8G7Y - chains A and C of the 3 polymer chains in the assembly; structure by electron microscopy, 3.92 A resolution.

[Chain A]
Name: Neuroligin-2
Source organism: Mus musculus
Reference sequence: Q62888 (NLGN2_RAT), isoform Q62888-2; the author numbering skips numbers that UniProt does not, so the offset changes along the chain: 14-151 = UniProt 14-151; 169-836 = UniProt 152-819
Sequence (870 residues; each row starts with the number of its first residue; note: 17 numbers in that range are skipped by the numbering (no residue carries them; nothing is unmodelled there); numbers below 1 keep their minus sign (Met-41 is residue -41)):
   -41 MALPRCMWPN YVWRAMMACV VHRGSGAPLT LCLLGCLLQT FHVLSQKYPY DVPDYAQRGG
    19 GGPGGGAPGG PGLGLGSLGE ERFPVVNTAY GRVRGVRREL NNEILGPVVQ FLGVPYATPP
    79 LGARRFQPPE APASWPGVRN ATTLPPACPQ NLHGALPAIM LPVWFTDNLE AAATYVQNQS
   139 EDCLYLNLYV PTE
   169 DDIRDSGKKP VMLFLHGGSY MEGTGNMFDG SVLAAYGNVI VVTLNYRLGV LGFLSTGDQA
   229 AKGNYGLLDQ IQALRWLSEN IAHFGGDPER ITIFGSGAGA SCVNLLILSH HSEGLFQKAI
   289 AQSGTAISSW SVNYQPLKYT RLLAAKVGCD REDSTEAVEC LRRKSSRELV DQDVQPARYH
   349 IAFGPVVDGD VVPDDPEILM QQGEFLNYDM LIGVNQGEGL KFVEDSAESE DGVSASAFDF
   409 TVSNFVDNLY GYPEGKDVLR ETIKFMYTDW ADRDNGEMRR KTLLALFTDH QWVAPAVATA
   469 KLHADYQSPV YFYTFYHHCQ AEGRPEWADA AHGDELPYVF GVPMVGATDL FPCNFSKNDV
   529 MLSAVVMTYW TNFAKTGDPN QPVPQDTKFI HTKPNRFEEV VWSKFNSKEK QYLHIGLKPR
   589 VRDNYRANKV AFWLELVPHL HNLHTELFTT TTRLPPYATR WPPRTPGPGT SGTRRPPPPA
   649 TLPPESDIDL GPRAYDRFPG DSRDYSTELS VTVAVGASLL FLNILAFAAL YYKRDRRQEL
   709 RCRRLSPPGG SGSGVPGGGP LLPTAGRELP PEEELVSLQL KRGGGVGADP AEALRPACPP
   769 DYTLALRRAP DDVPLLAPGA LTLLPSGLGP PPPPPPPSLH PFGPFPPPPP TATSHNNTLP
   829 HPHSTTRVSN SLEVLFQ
Disordered / not traced: -41 to 38, 169-175, 557-561, 611-845
Construct notes: initiating methionine (-41); expression tag (-40 to 13, 837-845); conflict Val210 (Ala193 in Q62888)
Disulfides: Cys106-Cys141, Cys317-Cys328
Glycans and other covalent adducts: N-acetylglucosamine (NAG) linked to Asn98, Asn522

[Chain C]
Name: Neurexin-1
Source organism: Mus musculus
Reference sequence: E0CZA5 (E0CZA5_MOUSE); the construct has insertions or renumbered stretches relative to UniProt, so the offset changes along the chain: -22 to 39 = UniProt 1-62; 68-201 = UniProt 68-201; 232-468 = UniProt 202-438
Sequence (461 residues; row label = number of the first residue in the row; note: 30 numbers in that range are skipped by the numbering (no residue carries them; nothing is unmodelled there); numbers below 1 keep their minus sign (Met-22 is residue -22)):
   -22 MYQRMLRCGA DLGSPGGGSG GGAGGRLALI WIVPLTLGGL LGVAWGASSL GAHHIHHFHG
    38 SSKEFEQKLI SEEDLGFEID KVWHDFPATS PIAIYRSPAS LRGGHAGTTY IFSKGGGQIT
    98 YKWPPNDRPS TRADRLAIGF STVQKEAVLV RVDSSSGLGD YLELHIHQGK IGVKFNVGTD
   158 DIAIEESNAI INDGKYHVVR FTRSGGNATL QVDSWPVIER YPAG
   232 RQLTIFNSQA TIIIGGKEQG QPFQGQLSGL YYNGLKVLNM AAENDANIAI VGNVRLVGEV
   292 PSSMTTESTA TAMQSEMSTS IMETTTTLAT STARRGKPPT KEPISQTTDD ILVASAECPS
   352 DDEDIDPCEP SSGGLANPTR VGGREPYPGS AEVIRESSST TGMVVGIVAA AALCILILLY
   412 AMYKYRNRDE GSYHVDESRN YISNSAQSNG AVVKEKQPSS AKSANKNKKN KDKEYYV
Disordered / not traced: -22 to 82, 165-168, 290-468
Construct notes: conflict Gly15 (Ser38 in E0CZA5); insertion (40-67)
Glycans and other covalent adducts: N-acetylglucosamine (NAG) linked to Asn184
Ion coordination: Ca2+: Asp137, Val154

[Chain A / chain C interface]
Residue-residue contacts (16; chain A residue first):
  Ser277(A) - Arg109(C)  hydrogen bond (backbone-side chain)
  His278(A) - Arg109(C)
  Glu281(A) - Arg109(C)
  Gln370(A) - Arg232(C)
  Gly371(A) - Asn238(C)
  Glu372(A) - Leu234(C)
  Glu372(A) - Thr235(C)  hydrogen bond (side chain-backbone)
  Glu372(A) - Ile236(C)
  Phe373(A) - Ile236(C)
  Leu374(A) - Ser107(C)
  Leu374(A) - Arg109(C)
  Leu374(A) - Ile236(C)  hydrophobic
  Asn375(A) - Arg105(C)  hydrogen bond (side chain-backbone)
  Asn375(A) - Pro106(C)
  Asn375(A) - Ser107(C)  hydrogen bond
  Tyr474(A) - Ser239(C)  hydrogen bond (backbone-side chain)
Other interface residues (no listed pair), chain A (14 interface residues in all): Asp362, Asp473, Gln475, Lys572
Other interface residues (no listed pair), chain C (12 interface residues in all): Asn103, Leu135

[Summary]
14 residues of chain A face 12 of chain C across their interface, with 5 hydrogen bonds. Polar pairs include
Ser277(A)-Arg109(C), Glu372(A)-Thr235(C) and Asn375(A)-Arg105(C). Covalently linked N-acetylglucosamine: at
Asn98(A) and Asn522(A). Covalently linked N-acetylglucosamine: at Asn184(C). Asp137(C) and Val154(C)
coordinate Ca2+.
Chain A is Neuroligin-2 and chain C is Neurexin-1, both from Mus musculus; the structure, Cryo-EM Structure of
full length Neuroligin-2 from mouse with Neurexin-1 beta, was determined by electron microscopy.
